PDB entry 5EEB | X-ray diffraction, 3.04 A resolution | chains A and B of the 4 polymer chains in the assembly

Chain A (and B):
Name: Aldehyde dehydrogenase
Organism: Pyrobaculum ferrireducens
Notes: chain B of this document is another copy of the same molecule, construct and numbering; everything in this record applies to it too
UniProt: G7VCG0 (G7VCG0_9CREN); residue numbers follow UniProt; this construct covers 1-491
Chain sequence (491 residues; row label = number of the first residue in the row):
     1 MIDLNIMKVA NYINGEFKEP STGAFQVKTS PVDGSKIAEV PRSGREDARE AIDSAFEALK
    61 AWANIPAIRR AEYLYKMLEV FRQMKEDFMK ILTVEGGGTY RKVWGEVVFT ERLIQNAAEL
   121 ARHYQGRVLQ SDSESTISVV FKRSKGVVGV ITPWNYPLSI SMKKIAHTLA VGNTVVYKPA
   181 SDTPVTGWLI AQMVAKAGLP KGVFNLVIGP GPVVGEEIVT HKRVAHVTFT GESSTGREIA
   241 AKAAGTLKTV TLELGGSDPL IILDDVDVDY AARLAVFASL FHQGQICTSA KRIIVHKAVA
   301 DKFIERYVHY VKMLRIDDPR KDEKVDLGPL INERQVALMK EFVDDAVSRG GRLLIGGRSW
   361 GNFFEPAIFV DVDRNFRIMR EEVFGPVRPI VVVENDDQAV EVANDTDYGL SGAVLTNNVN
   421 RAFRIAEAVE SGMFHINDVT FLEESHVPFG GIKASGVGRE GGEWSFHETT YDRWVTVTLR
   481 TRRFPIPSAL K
Disordered / not traced: 1-5, 491 (chain B: 1-6, 491)
From the paper describing this entry:
  - self-association interface (contacts with another copy of this molecule): Arg-482, Phe-484, Pro-485, Ile-486, Pro-487, Ser-488, Leu-490
  - catalytic residues: Glu-253, Cys-287 (citing earlier work)
  - contacts within the chain: Glu-253/Gly-255 (hydrogen bond), Glu-253/Cys-287

Interface between chain A and chain B:
Pairs across the interface (148):
  Lys-60(A) / Glu-430(B)  salt bridge
  Arg-101(A) / Pro-485(B)
  Arg-112(A) / Asp-132(B)
  Arg-127(A) / Arg-127(B)
  Leu-129(A) / Val-447(B)  hydrophobic
  Leu-129(A) / Trp-464(B)  hydrophobic
  Gln-130(A) / His-446(B)  hydrogen bond (backbone-side chain)
  Ser-131(A) / Glu-444(B)  hydrogen bond
  Asp-132(A) / Arg-112(B)
  Asp-132(A) / Glu-444(B)  hydrogen bond (backbone-side chain)
  Asp-132(A) / Ser-445(B)
  Asp-132(A) / His-446(B)
  Ser-133(A) / Glu-444(B)  hydrogen bond
  Val-140(A) / Pro-448(B)  hydrophobic
  Val-140(A) / Trp-464(B)  hydrophobic
  Arg-143(A) / Glu-427(B)  salt bridge
  Arg-237(A) / Ala-244(B)
  Arg-237(A) / Gly-245(B)
  Arg-237(A) / Leu-247(B)
  Ala-240(A) / Ala-244(B)
  Ala-241(A) / Ala-244(B)
  Ala-244(A) / Ala-240(B)  hydrophobic
  Ala-244(A) / Ala-241(B)
  Gly-245(A) / Arg-237(B)  hydrogen bond (backbone-side chain)
  Thr-246(A) / Arg-237(B)
  Leu-247(A) / Leu-252(B)  hydrophobic
  Leu-247(A) / Leu-254(B)  hydrophobic
  Leu-247(A) / Gly-456(B)
  Leu-247(A) / Val-457(B)
  Thr-249(A) / Val-457(B)
  Leu-252(A) / Leu-247(B)  hydrophobic
  Leu-254(A) / Leu-247(B)  hydrophobic
  Tyr-270(A) / Thr-481(B)
  Tyr-270(A) / Arg-482(B)  hydrogen bond (side chain-backbone)
  Tyr-270(A) / Phe-484(B)
  Arg-273(A) / Phe-484(B)
  Arg-273(A) / Leu-490(B)
  Leu-274(A) / Phe-484(B)  hydrophobic
  Phe-277(A) / Phe-484(B)  hydrophobic
  Phe-277(A) / Pro-485(B)  hydrophobic
  Phe-281(A) / Pro-485(B)  hydrophobic
  Phe-281(A) / Ile-486(B)  hydrophobic
  Tyr-310(A) / Pro-487(B)
  Tyr-310(A) / Leu-490(B)  hydrophobic
  Met-313(A) / Pro-487(B)
  Met-313(A) / Leu-490(B)  hydrophobic
  Leu-314(A) / Ile-486(B)  hydrophobic
  Leu-314(A) / Pro-487(B)  hydrophobic
  Lys-324(A) / Ser-488(B)  hydrogen bond (backbone-side chain)
  Asp-326(A) / Ile-486(B)
  Asp-326(A) / Pro-487(B)
  Asp-326(A) / Ser-488(B)  hydrogen bond (side chain-backbone)
  Ala-426(A) / Arg-473(B)  hydrogen bond (backbone-side chain)
  Glu-427(A) / Arg-143(B)  hydrogen bond (backbone-side chain)
  Glu-427(A) / Arg-473(B)
  Val-429(A) / Arg-473(B)  hydrogen bond (backbone-side chain)
  Ser-431(A) / Arg-473(B)  hydrogen bond (backbone-side chain)
  Gly-432(A) / Asp-472(B)
  Gly-432(A) / Arg-473(B)
  Gly-432(A) / Trp-474(B)  hydrogen bond (backbone-backbone)
  Met-433(A) / Arg-473(B)
  Met-433(A) / Trp-474(B)
  Phe-434(A) / Arg-473(B)
  Phe-434(A) / Trp-474(B)  hydrogen bond (backbone-backbone)
  Phe-434(A) / Val-475(B)
  Phe-434(A) / Thr-476(B)  hydrogen bond (backbone-backbone)
  His-435(A) / Trp-474(B)
  His-435(A) / Thr-476(B)  hydrogen bond
  Ile-436(A) / Thr-476(B)  hydrogen bond (backbone-backbone)
  Ile-436(A) / Val-477(B)
  Ile-436(A) / Thr-478(B)  hydrogen bond (backbone-backbone)
  Asn-437(A) / Thr-478(B)
  Asp-438(A) / Thr-478(B)  hydrogen bond
  Asp-438(A) / Arg-482(B)  salt bridge
  Val-439(A) / Arg-482(B)
  Leu-442(A) / Trp-474(B)
  Leu-442(A) / Thr-476(B)
  Leu-442(A) / Arg-482(B)
  Glu-443(A) / Trp-474(B)
  Glu-444(A) / Ser-131(B)  hydrogen bond
  Glu-444(A) / Asp-132(B)  hydrogen bond (side chain-backbone)
  Glu-444(A) / Trp-474(B)
  Ser-445(A) / Asp-132(B)
  His-446(A) / Gln-130(B)  hydrogen bond (side chain-backbone)
  His-446(A) / Asp-132(B)  salt bridge
  Val-447(A) / Leu-129(B)  hydrophobic
  Val-447(A) / Trp-474(B)  hydrophobic
  Pro-448(A) / Val-140(B)  hydrophobic
  Pro-448(A) / Trp-474(B)
  Ile-452(A) / Tyr-471(B)  hydrophobic
  Val-457(A) / Leu-247(B)
  Val-457(A) / Thr-249(B)
  Arg-459(A) / Tyr-471(B)
  Arg-459(A) / Asp-472(B)  hydrogen bond (side chain-backbone)
  Trp-464(A) / Leu-129(B)  hydrophobic
  Trp-464(A) / Asp-472(B)  hydrogen bond
  Tyr-471(A) / Ile-452(B)  hydrophobic
  Tyr-471(A) / Arg-459(B)
  Asp-472(A) / Gly-432(B)
  Asp-472(A) / Arg-459(B)  hydrogen bond (backbone-side chain)
  Asp-472(A) / Trp-464(B)  hydrogen bond
  Arg-473(A) / Ala-426(B)  hydrogen bond (side chain-backbone)
  Arg-473(A) / Glu-427(B)
  Arg-473(A) / Val-429(B)  hydrogen bond (side chain-backbone)
  Arg-473(A) / Ser-431(B)  hydrogen bond (side chain-backbone)
  Arg-473(A) / Gly-432(B)
  Arg-473(A) / Phe-434(B)
  Trp-474(A) / Gly-432(B)  hydrogen bond (backbone-backbone)
  Trp-474(A) / Met-433(B)
  Trp-474(A) / Phe-434(B)  hydrogen bond (backbone-backbone)
  Trp-474(A) / His-435(B)
  Trp-474(A) / Leu-442(B)
  Trp-474(A) / Glu-443(B)
  Trp-474(A) / Glu-444(B)
  Trp-474(A) / Val-447(B)
  Trp-474(A) / Pro-448(B)
  Val-475(A) / Phe-434(B)
  Thr-476(A) / Phe-434(B)  hydrogen bond (backbone-backbone)
  Thr-476(A) / His-435(B)  hydrogen bond
  Thr-476(A) / Ile-436(B)  hydrogen bond (backbone-backbone)
  Thr-476(A) / Leu-442(B)
  Val-477(A) / Ile-436(B)
  Thr-478(A) / Ile-436(B)  hydrogen bond (backbone-backbone)
  Thr-478(A) / Asn-437(B)
  Thr-478(A) / Asp-438(B)  hydrogen bond
  Thr-481(A) / Tyr-270(B)
  Arg-482(A) / Tyr-270(B)  hydrogen bond (backbone-side chain)
  Arg-482(A) / Phe-277(B)
  Arg-482(A) / Asp-438(B)  salt bridge
  Phe-484(A) / Tyr-270(B)
  Phe-484(A) / Arg-273(B)
  Phe-484(A) / Leu-274(B)
  Phe-484(A) / Phe-277(B)  hydrophobic
  Pro-485(A) / Arg-101(B)
  Pro-485(A) / Phe-277(B)  hydrophobic
  Pro-485(A) / Asp-326(B)
  Ile-486(A) / Phe-281(B)  hydrophobic
  Ile-486(A) / Leu-314(B)  hydrophobic
  Ile-486(A) / Asp-326(B)
  Pro-487(A) / Tyr-310(B)
  Pro-487(A) / Met-313(B)
  Pro-487(A) / Leu-314(B)  hydrophobic
  Pro-487(A) / Asp-326(B)
  Ser-488(A) / Lys-324(B)  hydrogen bond (side chain-backbone)
  Ser-488(A) / Asp-326(B)  hydrogen bond (backbone-side chain)
  Leu-490(A) / Arg-273(B)
  Leu-490(A) / Tyr-310(B)  hydrophobic
  Leu-490(A) / Met-313(B)  hydrophobic
Also at the interface, not in a pair above, chain A (79 interface residues in all): Ser-138, Val-276, Leu-280, Leu-327, Phe-423, Glu-430, Ala-454, Arg-480, Ala-489
Also at the interface, not in a pair above, chain B (80 interface residues in all): Lys-60, Ser-133, Ser-138, Phe-141, Val-276, Leu-280, Leu-327, Val-439, Lys-453, Ala-454, Arg-480, Ala-489

Summary:
79 residues of chain A and 80 residues of chain B are in contact; the contacts include 39 hydrogen bonds and 5
salt bridges. Polar pairs include Lys-60(A)/Glu-430(B), Arg-143(A)/Glu-427(B) and Asp-438(A)/Arg-482(B). The
paper reports catalytic residues Glu-253(A) and Cys-287(A); a self-association interface involving Arg-482(A),
Phe-484(A) and Pro-485(A) among others.
Chain A and chain B are both Aldehyde dehydrogenase (Pyrobaculum ferrireducens); the structure, Apo form of
thermostable aldehyde dehydrogenase from Pyrobaculum sp. 1860, was determined by X-ray diffraction (same
publication as 5F2C, 5EXF, 5EUY and 5EK6).
